Entry 5I1N (X-ray diffraction, 1.30 A resolution); this record covers chains C and F of the 8 polymer chains in the assembly.

# Chain C
Molecule: Villin-1
UniProt: P02640 (VILI_CHICK); residues 1-35 here correspond to UniProt positions 792-826 (UniProt number = residue number + 791)
Sequence (35 residues; numbered 1 to 35; the number before each row is that of its first residue):
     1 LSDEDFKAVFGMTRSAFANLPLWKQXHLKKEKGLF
Sequence notes: engineered mutation B3Q_26 (Gln817 in P02640), H27 (Asn818 in P02640)
Modified / non-standard residues: B3Q ((3S)-3,6-diamino-6-oxohexanoic acid) at position 26
Curated features (UniProtKB/Swiss-Prot):
  - region: K29 to K32 (Absolutely required for activity)

# Chain F
Molecule: D-Villin headpiece subdomain
Sequence (35 residues; numbered 1 to 35; the number before each row is that of its first residue):
     1 LSDEDFKAVFGMTRSAFANLPLWKQQHLKKEKGLF
Modified / non-standard residues: L1, L20, L22, L28, L34 (D-leucine; DLE); S2, S15 (D-serine; DSN); D3, D5 (D-aspartic acid; DAS); E4, E31 (D-glutamic acid; DGL); F6, F10, F17, F35 (D-phenylalanine; DPN); K7, K24, K29, K30, K32 (D-lysine; DLY); A8, A16, A18 (D-alanine; DAL); V9 (D-valine; DVA); M12 (D-methionine; MED); T13 (D-threonine; DTH); R14 (D-arginine; DAR); N19 (D-asparagine; DSG); P21 (D-proline; DPR); W23 (D-tryptophan; DTR); Q25, Q26 (D-glutamine; DGN); H27 (D-histidine; DHI)

# Interface between chain C and chain F
Residue-residue contacts (14):
  M12(C) - L1(F)
  M12(C) - D5(F)
  T13(C) - D5(F)
  A16(C) - D5(F)
  A16(C) - V9(F)
  N19(C) - A8(F)  hydrogen bond (side chain-backbone)
  L20(C) - V9(F)
  P21(C) - E31(F)
  P21(C) - K32(F)
  W23(C) - E31(F)
  W23(C) - G33(F)
  K24(C) - K32(F)
  K24(C) - G33(F)  hydrogen bond (side chain-backbone)
  K24(C) - F35(F)
Other interface residues (no listed pair), chain C (11 interface residues in all): G11, S15, H27
Other interface residues (no listed pair), chain F (10 interface residues in all): K30, L34

# Overview
The interface between chain C and chain F involves 11 residues on one side and 10 on the other, with 2
hydrogen bonds. Polar pairs include N19(C)-A8(F) and K24(C)-G33(F).
Chain C is Villin-1 and chain F is D-Villin headpiece subdomain; the structure, Villin headpiece subdomain
with a Gln26 to beta-3-homoglutamine substitution, was determined by X-ray diffraction (same publication as
5I1O, 5I1P and 5I1S).
